PDB entry 1NLZ | X-ray diffraction, 3.00 A resolution | chains E and F of the 6 polymer chains in the assembly

[Chain E (and F)]
Name: virB11 homolog
From: Helicobacter pylori
Notes: chain F of this document is another copy of the same molecule, construct and numbering; everything in this record applies to it too
UniProtKB: Q7BK04 (Q7BK04_HELPY); residues 1-330 here = UniProt positions 1-330
Amino-acid sequence (330 residues; each row starts with the number of its first residue):
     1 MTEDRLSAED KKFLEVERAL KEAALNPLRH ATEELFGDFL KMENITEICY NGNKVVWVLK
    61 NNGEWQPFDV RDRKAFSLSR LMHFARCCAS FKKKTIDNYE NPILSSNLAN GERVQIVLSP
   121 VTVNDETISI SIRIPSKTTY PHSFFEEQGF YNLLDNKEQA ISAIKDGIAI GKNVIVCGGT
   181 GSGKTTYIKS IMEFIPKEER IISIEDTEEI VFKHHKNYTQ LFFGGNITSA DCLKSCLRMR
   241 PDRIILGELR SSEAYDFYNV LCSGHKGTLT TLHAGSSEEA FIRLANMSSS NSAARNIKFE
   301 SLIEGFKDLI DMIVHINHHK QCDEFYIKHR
Unresolved in the structure: 1-23, 329-330
Modified residues: Mse-42, Mse-82, Mse-192, Mse-239, Mse-287, Mse-312 (selenomethionine; parent Met)
Sequence notes: modified residue (42, 82, 192, 239, 287, 312)
From the paper describing this entry:
  - conformationally variable residues (domain motion): Ile-134 to Pro-141
  - mutagenesis - R18A: increased catalytic activity
  - mutagenesis - R113E: abolished catalytic activity
  - mutagenesis - R133E: decreased catalytic activity
  - mutagenesis - R18A: decreased binding to hexameric particles
  - mutagenesis - R113E, R133E: unchanged binding to hexameric particles

[Interface between chain E and chain F]
Contacting residue pairs - 50 pairs, chain E then chain F:
  Glu-198(E) / Trp-65(F)
  Arg-200(E) / Cys-49(F)  hydrogen bond
  Arg-200(E) / Asn-51(F)  hydrogen bond
  Arg-200(E) / Trp-65(F)
  Arg-200(E) / Ser-131(F)
  Glu-208(E) / Val-123(F)
  Lys-216(E) / Trp-57(F)
  Asn-217(E) / Asn-51(F)  hydrogen bond
  Asn-217(E) / Trp-57(F)
  Asn-217(E) / Trp-65(F)
  Tyr-218(E) / Asn-51(F)  hydrogen bond (backbone-side chain)
  Thr-219(E) / Asn-51(F)  hydrogen bond
  Thr-219(E) / Ser-129(F)
  Gln-220(E) / Val-121(F)
  Gln-220(E) / Thr-122(F)
  Gln-220(E) / Val-123(F)
  Leu-221(E) / Val-121(F)
  Phe-222(E) / Pro-120(F)
  Phe-222(E) / Val-121(F)  hydrogen bond (backbone-backbone)
  Phe-222(E) / Val-123(F)  hydrophobic
  Asn-226(E) / Glu-100(F)  hydrogen bond
  Ile-227(E) / Pro-102(F)  hydrophobic
  Ile-227(E) / Ile-103(F)  hydrophobic
  Ile-227(E) / Val-121(F)  hydrophobic
  Ser-235(E) / Ile-103(F)
  Ser-235(E) / Gln-115(F)  hydrogen bond
  Ser-235(E) / Val-117(F)
  Arg-238(E) / Ser-105(F)  hydrogen bond
  Arg-238(E) / Gln-115(F)
  Arg-238(E) / Ser-131(F)
  Mse-239(E) / Cys-49(F)
  Mse-239(E) / Gln-115(F)
  Mse-239(E) / Ser-129(F)
  Mse-239(E) / Ser-131(F)
  Arg-240(E) / Thr-46(F)  hydrogen bond
  Arg-240(E) / Glu-47(F)  salt bridge
  Arg-240(E) / Leu-59(F)
  Arg-240(E) / Trp-65(F)
  Arg-240(E) / Arg-133(F)
  Asp-242(E) / Trp-65(F)  hydrogen bond
  Cys-262(E) / Arg-250(F)  hydrogen bond (side chain-backbone)
  Cys-262(E) / Arg-283(F)  hydrogen bond
  Ser-263(E) / Arg-250(F)
  Gly-264(E) / Thr-180(F)
  Gly-264(E) / His-273(F)
  His-265(E) / Thr-180(F)
  Lys-266(E) / Thr-180(F)
  Asn-296(E) / Ser-292(F)
  Ile-297(E) / Ser-290(F)
  Asp-308(E) / Arg-283(F)  salt bridge
Also at the interface, not in a pair above, chain E (29 interface residues in all): Asp-231, Cys-232, Asn-259, Leu-309
Also at the interface, not in a pair above, chain F (28 interface residues in all): Ser-251, Asn-286

[Summary]
29 residues of chain E and 28 residues of chain F are in contact, with 13 hydrogen bonds and 2 salt bridges.
Polar contacts include Arg-240(E)/Glu-47(F), Asp-308(E)/Arg-283(F) and Arg-200(E)/Cys-49(F). From the paper:
R18A of chain E increases catalytic activity; conformational variability at Ile-134(E); 3 substitutions were
tested in all.
Chain E and chain F are both virB11 homolog (Helicobacter pylori); the structure, Crystal structure of
unliganded traffic ATPase of the type IV secretion system of helicobacter pylori, was determined by X-ray
diffraction together with 1NLY and 1OPX from the same study.
